Entry 9JQN (electron microscopy, 3.03 A resolution); this record covers chains C and M of the 12 polymer chains in the assembly.

# Chain C
Molecule: V(D)J recombination-activating protein 1
From: Mus musculus
Notes: EC 3.1.-.-, 2.3.2.27
UniProt: P15919 (RAG1_MOUSE); numbering as in UniProt (aligned over 1-1040)
Sequence (1040 residues; row label = number of the first residue in the row):
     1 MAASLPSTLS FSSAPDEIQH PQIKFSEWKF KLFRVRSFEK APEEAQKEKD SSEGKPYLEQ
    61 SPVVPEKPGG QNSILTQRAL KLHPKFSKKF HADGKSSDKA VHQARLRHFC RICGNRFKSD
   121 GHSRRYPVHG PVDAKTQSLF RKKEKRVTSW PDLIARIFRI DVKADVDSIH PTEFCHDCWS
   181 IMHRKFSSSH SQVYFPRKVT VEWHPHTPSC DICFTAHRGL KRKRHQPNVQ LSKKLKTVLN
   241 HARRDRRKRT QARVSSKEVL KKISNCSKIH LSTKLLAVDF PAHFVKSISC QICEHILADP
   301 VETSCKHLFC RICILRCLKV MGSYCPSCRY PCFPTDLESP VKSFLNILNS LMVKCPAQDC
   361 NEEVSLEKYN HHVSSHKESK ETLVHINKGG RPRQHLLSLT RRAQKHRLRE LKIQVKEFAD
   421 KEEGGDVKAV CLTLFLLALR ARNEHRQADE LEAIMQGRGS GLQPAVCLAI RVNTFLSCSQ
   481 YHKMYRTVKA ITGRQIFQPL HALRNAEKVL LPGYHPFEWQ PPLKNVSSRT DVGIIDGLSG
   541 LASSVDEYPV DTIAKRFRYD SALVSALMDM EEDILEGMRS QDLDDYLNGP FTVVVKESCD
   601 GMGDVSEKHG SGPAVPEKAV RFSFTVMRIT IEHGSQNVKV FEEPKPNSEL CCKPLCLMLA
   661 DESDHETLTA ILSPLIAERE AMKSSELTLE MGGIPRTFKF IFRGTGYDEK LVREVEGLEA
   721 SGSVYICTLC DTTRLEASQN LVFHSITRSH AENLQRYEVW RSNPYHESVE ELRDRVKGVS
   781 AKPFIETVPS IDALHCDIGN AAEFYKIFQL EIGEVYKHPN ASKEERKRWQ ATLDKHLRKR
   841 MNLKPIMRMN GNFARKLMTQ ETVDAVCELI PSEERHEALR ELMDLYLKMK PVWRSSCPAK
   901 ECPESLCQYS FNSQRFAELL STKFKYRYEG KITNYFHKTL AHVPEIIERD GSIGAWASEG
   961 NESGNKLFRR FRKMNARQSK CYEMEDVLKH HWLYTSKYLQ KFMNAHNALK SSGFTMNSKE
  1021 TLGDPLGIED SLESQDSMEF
Unresolved in the structure: 1-460, 1008-1040
Swiss-Prot annotation at these positions:
  - zinc finger: Cys-290 to Arg-329 (RING-type), Leu-351 to Lys-380 (RAG1-type)
  - DNA-binding region: Gly-389 to Gln-456 (NBD)
  - binding site (Zn(2+)): Cys-266, His-270, Cys-290, Cys-293, His-295, Cys-305, His-307, Cys-310, Cys-313, Cys-325, Cys-328, Cys-355, Cys-360, His-372, His-376
  - binding site (a divalent metal cation): Asp-600, Asp-708, Glu-962
  - site: Trp-893 (Essential for DNA hairpin formation, participates in base-stacking interactions near the cleavage site)
  - cross-link: Lys-233 (Glycyl lysine isopeptide (Lys-Gly) (interchain with G-Cter in ubiquitin))
  - mutagenesis: Lys-233 (K233M: Abolishes autoubiquitination), His-307 (H307A: Displays lower E3 ligase activity and affects the joining step of V(D)J recombination), Cys-325 (C325G: Loss of E3 ligase activity and affects the joining step of V(D)J recombination), Arg-391 (R391A: Defects in converting nicked products to hairpins; R391L: Impairs DNA-binding and hairpin formation while maintaining some nicking activity), Arg-393 (R393A: Impairs DNA-binding and hairpin formation while maintaining some nicking activity), Arg-401 (R401A: Allows robust hairpin activity), Arg-402 (R402A: Defects in converting nicked products to hairpins), Lys-405 (K405A: Reduced hairpin activity), His-406 (H406A: Allows robust hairpin activity), Arg-407 (R407A: Impairs DNA-binding and reduces hairpin formation without affecting nicking activity), Asn-443 (N443A: Impairs DNA-binding; when associated with A-445), His-445 (H445A: Impairs DNA-binding; when associated with A-443), 23 further mutagenesis entries in UniProt
Metal / ion sites: Ca2+: Asp-600 (shared with 1 residue of chain G); Zn2+: Cys-727, Cys-730, His-937, His-942

# Chain M
Molecule: 15-nt DNA strand
Sequence (15 nucleotides; numbered 17 to 31; the number before each row is that of its first residue):
    17 CACAGTGATG CAAAT

# Chain C / chain M interface
Pairs across the interface (13):
  Lys-645(C) with DC19(M), sugar contact; DA20(M), phosphate contact
  Ser-648(C) with DC19(M), sugar contact
  Glu-649(C) with DA20(M), sugar contact
  Leu-650(C) with DA20(M), phosphate contact
  Asn-852(C) with DA18(M), hydrogen bond to the base
  Arg-855(C) with DA18(M), salt bridge to the phosphate
  Pro-891(C) with DC17(M), base contact
  Arg-894(C) with DC17(M), sugar contact; DA18(M), salt bridge to the phosphate
  Ser-896(C) with DC17(M), phosphate contact
  Glu-901(C) with DC17(M), base contact
  Glu-959(C) with DA18(M), sugar contact
Other interface residues (no listed pair), chain C (13 interface residues in all): Asn-647, Ser-895

# In short
The interface between chain C and chain M involves 13 residues on one side and 4 on the other; the contacts
include 1 hydrogen bond and 2 salt bridges. Among the polar pairs are Asn-852(C)/DA18(M), Arg-855(C)/DA18(M)
and Arg-894(C)/DA18(M).
Here chain C is V(D)J recombination-activating protein 1 (Mus musculus) and chain M is a 15-nt DNA strand.
Entry 9JQN (CryoEM structure of mouse RAG SEC-2DNA) was determined by electron microscopy, deposited together
with 9JPU, 9JPX, 9JTS and 9JTU.
